Entry 3Q7F (X-ray diffraction, 2.20 A resolution); this record covers chains A and B.

Chain A:
Molecule: Farnesyltransferase alpha subunit
Organism: Cryptococcus neoformans
Chain sequence (349 residues; row label = number of the first residue in the row; numbers below 1 keep their minus sign (Met-13 is residue -13)):
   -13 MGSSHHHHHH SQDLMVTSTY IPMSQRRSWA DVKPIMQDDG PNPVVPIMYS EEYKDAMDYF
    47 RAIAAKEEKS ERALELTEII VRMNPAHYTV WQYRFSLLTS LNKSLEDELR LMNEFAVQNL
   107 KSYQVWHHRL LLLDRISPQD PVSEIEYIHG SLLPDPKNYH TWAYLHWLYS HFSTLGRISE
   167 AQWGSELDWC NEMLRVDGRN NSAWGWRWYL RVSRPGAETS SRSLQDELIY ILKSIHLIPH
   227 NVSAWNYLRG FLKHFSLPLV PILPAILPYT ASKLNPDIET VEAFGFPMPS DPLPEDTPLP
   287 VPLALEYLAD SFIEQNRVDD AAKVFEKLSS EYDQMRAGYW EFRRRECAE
Unresolved in the structure: -13 to 4, 258-271, 277-279, 335
Small-molecule neighbours:
  - 3CX ((2S)-3-(cyclohexylamino)-2-hydroxypropane-1-sulfonic acid): Phe46, Arg47, Ala50, Ala51, Thr75
  - farnesyl diphosphate (FPP): Tyr109, Tyr145, His146

Chain B:
Molecule: Farnesyltransferase beta subunit
Organism: Cryptococcus neoformans
Chain sequence (520 residues; numbered 1 to 520; the number before each row is that of its first residue):
     1 MATEFTPSVY SLVSKPLPSN SRPSATLDEQ AETEDLISQL FDLTADPNAL VSEHGKRYSG
    61 LRKQEHTQFL ASSFFQLPGK FVSLDASRPW LVFWTVHSLD LLGVALDQGT KDRVVSTLLH
   121 FLSPKGGFGG GPANSQIPHL LPTYASVCSL AIAGNDSSTG GWKDLAAARQ SIYEFFMRCK
   181 RPDGGFVVCE GGEVDVRGTY CLLVVATLLD IITPELLHNV DKFVSACQTY EGGFACASFP
   241 FPSVVPSTSA FPTSEPSCRV SMAEAHGGYT SCSLNSHFLL TSVPLPSFPL SIDANAALRW
   301 TVLQQGEPIE GGGFRGRTNK LVDGCYSWWV GGGAPVAEEL VRREKSRKVK KSRIEVFEEE
   361 KEGDWEDVPP IPPIFNRVAL QEFTLVAAQQ DPGSTGGLRD KPGKRPDQYH TCNNLSGLSI
   421 AQHKMSHSPS TVSSNRLKFD ASKGLPAVKP VAPGGGWKNE DERQNARREI WANALGWIEE
   481 EGGEIIVGGK DNRINTTTPV FNILGLRLKP FINYFYCQEN
Unresolved in the structure: 1, 243-254, 350-370, 520
Bound ions: Zn2+: Asp323, Cys325, His410 (together with ED2)
Small-molecule neighbours:
  - 3CX ((2S)-3-(cyclohexylamino)-2-hydroxypropane-1-sulfonic acid), molecule 1: Tyr58, Gly489, Lys490, Asp491
  - 3CX, molecule 2: Leu61, Arg62, Lys63, Gln64, Glu65
  - 3CX, molecule 3: Ser123, Pro124, Lys125, Ala133, Asn134, Ser135, Gln136, Ile137
  - ED2 (N-benzyl-N-(2-{(4-cyanophenyl)[(1-methyl-1H-imidazol-5-yl)methyl]amino}ethyl)-1-methyl-1H-imidazole-4-sulfonamide): Leu84, Ser87, Trp90, Trp94, Arg197, Asp323, Cys325, Tyr326, Asp400, Asp407, Gln408, Tyr409, His410
  - farnesyl diphosphate (FPP): Trp90, Leu141, Arg197, Tyr200, Cys201, His266, Gly268, Tyr269, Cys272, Arg317, Lys320, Tyr326, Trp329, Tyr409

Interface between chain A and chain B:
Residue-residue contacts (160):
  Ile21(A) - Asn134(B)
  Met22(A) - Asn134(B)  hydrogen bond (backbone-side chain)
  Gln23(A) - Pro132(B)
  Gln23(A) - Ser135(B)
  Asp24(A) - His120(B)
  Asp24(A) - Pro132(B)
  Asp24(A) - Asn134(B)  hydrogen bond (backbone-side chain)
  Asp25(A) - Arg88(B)  salt bridge
  Asp25(A) - His120(B)
  Asp25(A) - Pro132(B)
  Gly26(A) - His120(B)
  Pro27(A) - Ser116(B)
  Asn28(A) - Arg113(B)  hydrogen bond (backbone-side chain)
  Pro29(A) - Arg113(B)  hydrogen bond (backbone-side chain)
  Pro29(A) - Thr117(B)
  Val30(A) - Phe74(B)
  Val30(A) - Arg88(B)  hydrogen bond (backbone-side chain)
  Val30(A) - Val92(B)  hydrophobic
  Val30(A) - Arg113(B)
  Val30(A) - Val114(B)  hydrophobic
  Val30(A) - Thr117(B)  hydrogen bond (backbone-side chain)
  Val31(A) - Phe74(B)  hydrogen bond (backbone-backbone)
  Val31(A) - Leu77(B)
  Val31(A) - Arg88(B)  hydrogen bond (backbone-side chain)
  Val31(A) - Leu91(B)  hydrophobic
  Val31(A) - Val92(B)  hydrophobic
  Pro32(A) - Phe75(B)
  Pro32(A) - Gln76(B)
  Pro32(A) - Leu77(B)  hydrogen bond (backbone-backbone)
  Ile33(A) - Leu77(B)
  Ile33(A) - Pro78(B)
  Ile33(A) - Phe81(B)
  Ile33(A) - Asp85(B)
  Ile33(A) - Arg88(B)
  Met34(A) - Gln76(B)  hydrogen bond
  Met34(A) - Leu77(B)  hydrogen bond (backbone-backbone)
  Met34(A) - Gly79(B)
  Tyr35(A) - Asp85(B)  hydrogen bond
  Tyr39(A) - Val82(B)
  Tyr39(A) - Asp85(B)  hydrogen bond
  Arg47(A) - Asn134(B)
  Arg47(A) - Ser135(B)  hydrogen bond
  Met69(A) - Val82(B)
  Asn70(A) - Val82(B)  hydrogen bond (side chain-backbone)
  Asn70(A) - Ser83(B)
  Asn70(A) - Asp85(B)
  Ala72(A) - Ala86(B)
  His73(A) - Gln136(B)
  Tyr74(A) - Ala86(B)
  Tyr74(A) - Gly129(B)
  Tyr74(A) - Gly130(B)  hydrogen bond (side chain-backbone)
  Tyr74(A) - Gln136(B)
  Tyr74(A) - Ile137(B)  hydrogen bond (side chain-backbone)
  Tyr74(A) - His139(B)
  Tyr74(A) - Cys189(B)  hydrophobic
  Thr75(A) - Ser135(B)
  Thr75(A) - Gln136(B)
  Thr75(A) - Ile137(B)  hydrogen bond (side chain-backbone)
  Gln78(A) - Glu190(B)
  Tyr109(A) - Glu193(B)
  Tyr109(A) - Arg197(B)  hydrogen bond
  Tyr109(A) - Tyr269(B)  hydrogen bond
  His113(A) - Gly191(B)  hydrogen bond (side chain-backbone)
  His113(A) - Gly192(B)  hydrogen bond (side chain-backbone)
  His113(A) - Glu193(B)
  Leu117(A) - Gly191(B)
  Lys143(A) - Thr26(B)  hydrogen bond
  Lys143(A) - Arg317(B)  hydrogen bond (backbone-side chain)
  Lys143(A) - Asn319(B)  hydrogen bond (side chain-backbone)
  Lys143(A) - Lys320(B)
  Tyr145(A) - Ala235(B)
  Tyr145(A) - Cys236(B)  hydrogen bond (side chain-backbone)
  Tyr145(A) - Ala263(B)
  Tyr145(A) - Glu264(B)  hydrogen bond (side chain-backbone)
  Tyr145(A) - His266(B)
  Tyr145(A) - Tyr269(B)  hydrophobic
  Tyr145(A) - Arg317(B)
  His146(A) - Tyr269(B)
  Ala149(A) - Met262(B)
  His152(A) - Met262(B)  hydrogen bond (side chain-backbone)
  Trp153(A) - Phe239(B)
  Trp153(A) - Met262(B)  hydrophobic
  Ser156(A) - Phe239(B)
  Ser156(A) - Phe241(B)
  Ser156(A) - Met262(B)
  His157(A) - Phe239(B)
  Ser159(A) - Phe241(B)
  Thr160(A) - Phe239(B)
  Thr160(A) - Phe241(B)
  Thr160(A) - Pro242(B)
  Asp183(A) - Ser24(B)  hydrogen bond
  Asp183(A) - Thr26(B)  hydrogen bond
  Arg185(A) - Ser19(B)  hydrogen bond (side chain-backbone)
  Arg185(A) - Arg22(B)  hydrogen bond (side chain-backbone)
  Arg185(A) - Ser24(B)  hydrogen bond
  Arg185(A) - Thr26(B)
  Arg185(A) - Leu27(B)
  Arg185(A) - Asn319(B)
  Asn187(A) - Glu231(B)  hydrogen bond
  Asn187(A) - Glu264(B)
  Asn187(A) - Thr318(B)
  Ser188(A) - Glu264(B)  hydrogen bond
  Ser188(A) - Arg317(B)  hydrogen bond
  Trp190(A) - Tyr230(B)
  Gly191(A) - Tyr230(B)
  Trp194(A) - Tyr230(B)  hydrophobic
  Tyr195(A) - Phe241(B)
  Ser199(A) - Val260(B)
  Pro201(A) - Phe241(B)  hydrophobic
  Leu223(A) - Arg22(B)
  Ile224(A) - Asn20(B)
  Ile224(A) - Arg22(B)
  Pro225(A) - Asn20(B)
  His226(A) - Pro18(B)
  His226(A) - Asn20(B)  hydrogen bond
  Asn227(A) - Asn319(B)
  Val228(A) - Thr318(B)
  Ser229(A) - Thr318(B)
  Ser229(A) - Asn319(B)  hydrogen bond
  Asn232(A) - Tyr230(B)
  Asn232(A) - Glu231(B)  hydrogen bond
  Asn232(A) - Arg299(B)  hydrogen bond
  Asn232(A) - Thr318(B)
  Tyr233(A) - Tyr230(B)  hydrophobic
  Lys239(A) - Asp293(B)  salt bridge
  Lys239(A) - Ala296(B)
  Pro280(A) - Asn20(B)
  Glu281(A) - Asn20(B)
  Glu281(A) - Ser21(B)  hydrogen bond (backbone-side chain)
  Asp282(A) - Pro18(B)
  Asp282(A) - Ser19(B)  hydrogen bond
  Asp282(A) - Asn20(B)  hydrogen bond (backbone-backbone)
  Thr283(A) - Asn20(B)  hydrogen bond
  Pro284(A) - Pro18(B)
  Leu289(A) - Arg299(B)
  Glu292(A) - Arg299(B)  salt bridge
  Gln320(A) - Pro7(B)
  Gln320(A) - Leu12(B)
  Met321(A) - Gln305(B)
  Met321(A) - Gly306(B)
  Met321(A) - Pro308(B)
  Met321(A) - Gly312(B)
  Met321(A) - Asn376(B)
  Met321(A) - Ala379(B)  hydrophobic
  Arg322(A) - Val302(B)  hydrogen bond (side chain-backbone)
  Arg322(A) - Leu303(B)
  Arg322(A) - Gln305(B)  hydrogen bond (side chain-backbone)
  Arg322(A) - Glu307(B)  salt bridge
  Ala323(A) - Phe5(B)
  Gly324(A) - Phe5(B)  hydrogen bond (backbone-backbone)
  Gly324(A) - Pro373(B)
  Tyr325(A) - Arg299(B)
  Tyr325(A) - Val302(B)  hydrophobic
  Tyr325(A) - Pro373(B)
  Tyr325(A) - Ile374(B)
  Glu327(A) - Phe5(B)
  Phe328(A) - Val341(B)  hydrophobic
  Phe328(A) - Ile374(B)  hydrophobic
  Arg331(A) - Pro372(B)
  Glu332(A) - Lys345(B)
Also at the interface, not in a pair above, chain A (84 interface residues in all): Met43, Phe46, Gln110, Trp148, Arg181, Asn186, Arg235, Gly236, Ser315, Asp319
Also at the interface, not in a pair above, chain B (89 interface residues in all): Val9, Leu17, Pro23, Ala25, Ser73, Leu84, Pro138, Pro142, Ser261, Leu298, Ile371

In short:
Chain A and chain B form an interface of 84 and 89 residues respectively, with 47 hydrogen bonds and 4 salt
bridges. Among the polar pairs are Asp25(A)-Arg88(B), Lys239(A)-Asp293(B) and Glu292(A)-Arg299(B).
Chain A is Farnesyltransferase alpha subunit and chain B is Farnesyltransferase beta subunit, both from
Cryptococcus neoformans; the structure, Cryptococcus neoformans protein farnesyltransferase in complex with
FPP and ethylenediamine inhibitor 1, was determined by X-ray diffraction (same publication as 3Q73, 3Q75,
3Q78, 3Q79, 3Q7A, 3SFX and 3SFY).
